PDB entry 8OPL | electron microscopy, 2.41 A resolution | chains Aa and Ai of the 54 polymer chains in the assembly

== Chain Aa (and Ai) ==
Name: Genome polyprotein (Fragment)
Source organism: Potato virus Y strain NTN
Notes: chain Ai of this document is another copy of the same molecule, construct and numbering; everything in this record applies to it too
UniProt: I7DGZ0 (I7DGZ0_9POTV); numbering as in UniProt (aligned over 1-267)
Sequence (267 residues; each row starts with the number of its first residue):
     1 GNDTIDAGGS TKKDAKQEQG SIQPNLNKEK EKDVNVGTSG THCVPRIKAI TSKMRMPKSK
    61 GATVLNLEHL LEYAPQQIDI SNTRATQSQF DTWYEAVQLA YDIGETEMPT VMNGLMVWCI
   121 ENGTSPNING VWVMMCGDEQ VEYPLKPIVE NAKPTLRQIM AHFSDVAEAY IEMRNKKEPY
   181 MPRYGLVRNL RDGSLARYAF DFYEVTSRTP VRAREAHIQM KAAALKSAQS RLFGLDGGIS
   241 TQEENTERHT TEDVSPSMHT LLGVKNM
Not modelled in the structure: 1-43
Construct notes: engineered mutation C43 (Thr in I7DGZ0), C136 (Asp in I7DGZ0)
What the authors report for this chain:
  - binding site for the 5-nt RNA strand: S125 to G130
  - mutagenesis - T43C/D136C: unchanged stability

== How chain Aa and chain Ai interact ==
Contacting residue pairs (9; chain Aa residue first):
  V44(Aa) - V141(Ai)  hydrophobic
  V44(Aa) - Y143(Ai)
  P45(Aa) - I103(Ai)  hydrophobic
  P45(Aa) - Y143(Ai)  hydrogen bond (backbone-side chain)
  R46(Aa) - V141(Ai)
  I47(Aa) - Y101(Ai)
  I47(Aa) - Y143(Ai)  hydrophobic
  K53(Aa) - L99(Ai)  hydrogen bond (side chain-backbone)
  K53(Aa) - D102(Ai)  salt bridge
Also at the interface, not in a pair above, chain Aa (6 interface residues in all): K48
Also at the interface, not in a pair above, chain Ai (11 interface residues in all): T110, C136, E139, Q140, P144

== In short ==
Chain Aa and chain Ai form an interface of 6 and 11 residues respectively; the contacts include 2 hydrogen
bonds and 1 salt bridge. Polar contacts include K53(Aa)-D102(Ai), P45(Aa)-Y143(Ai) and K53(Aa)-L99(Ai). The
paper reports a binding site for the 5-nt RNA strand at S125(Aa); T43C/D136C of chain Aa leave stability
unchanged.
Chain Aa and chain Ai are both Genome polyprotein (Fragment) (Potato virus Y strain NTN); the structure,
Virus-like Particle based on PVY coat protein with T43C and D136C mutation with helical architecture
encapsidating ..., was determined by electron microscopy (same publication as 8OPC and 8OPE).
